PDB entry 8UP5 | electron microscopy, 3.56 A resolution | chains T and P of the 5 polymer chains in the assembly

[Chain T]
Molecule: tRNA
Organism: Methanocaldococcus jannaschii
Sequence (77 nucleotides; numbered 0 to 76; the number before each row is that of its first residue; numbering starts at 0):
     0 GGGCCCGUAG CUCAGUCUGG CAGAGCGCCU GGCUUUUAAC CAGGUGGUCG AGGGUUCAAA
    60 UCCCUUCGGG CCCGCCA
Disordered / not traced: 19-21
Sequence notes: conflict C75 (U863891 in 6626255)

[Chain P]
Molecule: KEOPS complex subunit Pcc1
Organism: Pyrococcus furiosus DSM 3638
UniProt: Q8TZI1 (Q8TZI1_PYRFU); the construct has insertions or renumbered stretches relative to UniProt, so the offset changes along the chain: 1-82 = UniProt 1-82; 94-175 = UniProt 1-82
Amino-acid sequence (175 residues; each row starts with the number of its first residue):
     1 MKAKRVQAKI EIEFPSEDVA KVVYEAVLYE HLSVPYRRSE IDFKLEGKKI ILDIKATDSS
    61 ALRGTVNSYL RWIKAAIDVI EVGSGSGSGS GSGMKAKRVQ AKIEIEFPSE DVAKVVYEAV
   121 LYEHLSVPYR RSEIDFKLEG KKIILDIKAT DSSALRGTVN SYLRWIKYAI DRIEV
Disordered / not traced: 1-6, 57-59, 81-175
Sequence notes: linker (83-93); engineered mutation Tyr-168 (Ala75 in Q8TZI1), Arg-172 (Val79 in Q8TZI1)

[Chain T / chain P interface]
Contacting residue pairs (11; chain T residue first):
  G31(T) with Ser-60(P), hydrogen bond to the phosphate
  C32(T) with Ser-60(P), hydrogen bond to the phosphate
  U33(T) with Arg-38(P), hydrogen bond to the sugar; Gly-64(P), phosphate contact
  U34(T) with Tyr-36(P), base contact; Arg-37(P), base contact; Arg-38(P), hydrogen bond to the sugar; Ser-60(P), phosphate contact; Ala-61(P), phosphate contact; Gly-64(P), hydrogen bond to the phosphate
  U35(T) with Tyr-36(P), hydrogen bond to the sugar
Other interface residues (no listed pair), chain P (7 interface residues in all): Arg-63

[In short]
Chain T and chain P form an interface of 5 and 7 residues respectively; the contacts include 6 hydrogen bonds.
Among the polar pairs are U33(T)/Arg-38(P), U34(T)/Arg-38(P) and U35(T)/Tyr-36(P).
Chain T is tRNA (Methanocaldococcus jannaschii) and chain P is KEOPS complex subunit Pcc1 (Pyrococcus furiosus
DSM 3638); the structure, Structure of the KEOPS complex (Cgi121/Bud32/Kae1/Pcc1) bound to tRNA in its
native-like conformation, was determined by electron microscopy, deposited together with 8UNK and 9D85.
